8C5Z - chains E and G of the 12 polymer chains in the assembly; structure by electron microscopy, 3.80 A resolution.

# Chain E
Molecule: RPA32 subunit of the hetero-oligomeric complex involved in homologous recombination
Source organism: Pyrococcus abyssi
UniProt: Q9V1Z1 (Q9V1Z1_PYRAB); residues 2-181 here correspond to UniProt positions 6-185 (UniProt number = residue number + 4)
Sequence (180 residues; row label = number of the first residue in the row):
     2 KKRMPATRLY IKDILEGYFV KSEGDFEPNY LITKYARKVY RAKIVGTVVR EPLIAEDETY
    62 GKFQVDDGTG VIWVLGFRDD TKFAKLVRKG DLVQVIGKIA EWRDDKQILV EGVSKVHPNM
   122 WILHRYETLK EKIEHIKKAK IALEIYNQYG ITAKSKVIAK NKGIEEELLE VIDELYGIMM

# Chain G
Molecule: Replication factor A
Source organism: Pyrococcus abyssi
UniProt: G8ZHS0 (G8ZHS0_PYRAB); numbering as in UniProt (aligned over 3-358)
Sequence (358 residues; numbered 1 to 358; the number before each row is that of its first residue):
     1 MSVLTKDRII EIIERKTGMS REEIEEEIRK IMEEDPYLSE QGAAALLAER LGIDLIEKEE
    61 VSLMRISELY PGMDPREVNV VGRVLKKYPP REYTRKDGSV GRVASLIIYD DSGRARVVLW
   121 DAKVSEYYNK IEVGDVIKVL DAQVKESLSG LPELHINFRA RIILNPDDPR VEMIPPLEEV
   181 RVATYTRKKI KDIEAGDRFV EVRGTIAKVY RVLTYDACPE CKKKVDYDEG LGVWICPEHG
   241 EVQPIKMTIL DFGLDDGTGY IRVTLFGDDA EELLGVSPEE IAEKIKELEE SGLTTKEAAR
   301 KLAEDEFYNI IGREIVVRGN VIEDRFLGLI LRASSWEDVD YRREIERIKE ELEKLGVM
Unresolved in the structure: 1-183
Construct notes: initiating methionine (1); expression tag (2)
Ion coordination: Zn2+: Cys218, Cys221, Cys236, His239

# How chain E and chain G interact
Residue-residue contacts (4):
  Glu24(E) - Lys208(G)  salt bridge
  Glu24(E) - Tyr210(G)
  Asp105(E) - Lys301(G)  salt bridge
  Met181(E) - Thr294(G)
Interface residues without a listed pair, chain E (4 interface residues in all): Gly178
Interface residues without a listed pair, chain G (5 interface residues in all): Lys296

# Overview
4 residues of chain E face 5 of chain G across their interface, with 2 salt bridges. Polar contacts include
Glu24(E)-Lys208(G) and Asp105(E)-Lys301(G). The Zn2+ site is built by Cys218(G), Cys221(G), Cys236(G) and
His239(G).
Here chain E is RPA32 subunit of the hetero-oligomeric complex involved in homologous recombination and chain
G is Replication factor A, both from Pyrococcus abyssi. Entry 8C5Z (RPA tetrameric supercomplex with
AROD-OB-1) was determined by electron microscopy together with 8AAJ, 8AAS, 8C5Y, 8OEJ and 8OEL from the same
study.
